Entry 6DF0 (X-ray diffraction, 2.30 A resolution); this record covers chains L and H.

Chain L:
Protein: 4G10-4D5 Antibody Light chain
Source organism: synthetic construct
Notes: antibody fragment or engineered binder
Chain sequence (248 residues; each row starts with the number of its first residue; note: 1 number in that range is skipped by the numbering (no residue carries it; nothing is unmodelled there); numbers below 1 keep their minus sign (Met-22 is residue -22)):
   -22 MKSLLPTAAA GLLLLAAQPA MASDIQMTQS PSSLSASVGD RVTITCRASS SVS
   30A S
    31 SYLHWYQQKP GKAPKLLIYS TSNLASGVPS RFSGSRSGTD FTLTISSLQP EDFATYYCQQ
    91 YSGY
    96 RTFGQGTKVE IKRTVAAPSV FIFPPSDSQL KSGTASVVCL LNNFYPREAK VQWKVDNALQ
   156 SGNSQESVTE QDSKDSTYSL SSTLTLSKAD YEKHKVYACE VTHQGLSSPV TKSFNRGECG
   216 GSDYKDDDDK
Not modelled in the structure: -22 to 0, 212-225
Disulfide bonds: Cys23-Cys88, Cys134-Cys194

Chain H:
Protein: 4G10-4D5 Antibody heavy chain
Source organism: synthetic construct
Notes: antibody fragment or engineered binder
Chain sequence (261 residues; each row starts with the number of its first residue; a row labelled like 72A-72C holds insertion residues (72A, then the next letters in order); numbers below 1 keep their minus sign (Met-25 is residue -25)):
   -25 MKKNIAFLLA SMFVFSIATN AYAEISEVQL VESGGGLVQP GGSLRLSCAA SGYTFTENTV
    35 HWVRQAPGKG LEWIGGIN
   52A P
    53 YYGGSIFSPK FKGRFTISAD
72A-72C TSK
    73 NTAYLQMNSL RAEDTAVYYC ARRAGAYY
  100A F
   101 DYWGQGTLVT VSSASTKGPS VFPLAPSSKS TSGGTAALGC LVKDYFPEPV TVSWNSGALT
   161 SGVHTFPAVL QSSGLYSLSS VVTVPSSSLG TQTYICNVNH KPSNTKVDKK VEPKSCDKTH
   221 TGGSHHHHHH
Not modelled in the structure: -25 to 0, 128-135, 215-230
Disulfide bonds: Cys22-Cys92, Cys140-Cys196

Chain L / chain H interface:
Contacting residue pairs (64):
  Ser31(L) - Ala98(H)
  Tyr32(L) - Ala98(H)
  Tyr32(L) - Tyr99(H)  hydrophobic
  His34(L) - Ala98(H)  hydrogen bond (side chain-backbone)
  His34(L) - Tyr99(H)  hydrogen bond (side chain-backbone)
  His34(L) - Tyr100(H)
  Tyr36(L) - Tyr100(H)
  Tyr36(L) - Phe100A(H)  hydrogen bond (side chain-backbone)
  Tyr36(L) - Trp103(H)  hydrophobic
  Gln38(L) - Gln39(H)  hydrogen bond
  Gln38(L) - Tyr91(H)  hydrogen bond
  Lys42(L) - Tyr91(H)  hydrogen bond (backbone-side chain)
  Ala43(L) - Tyr91(H)  hydrophobic
  Ala43(L) - Trp103(H)  hydrophobic
  Ala43(L) - Gly104(H)
  Pro44(L) - Leu45(H)  hydrophobic
  Pro44(L) - Trp103(H)
  Leu46(L) - Tyr100(H)  hydrophobic
  Leu46(L) - Phe100A(H)
  Tyr49(L) - Tyr100(H)  hydrophobic
  Ser50(L) - Ala98(H)
  Tyr87(L) - Gln39(H)  hydrogen bond
  Tyr87(L) - Lys43(H)
  Tyr87(L) - Gly44(H)
  Tyr87(L) - Leu45(H)  hydrophobic
  Gln89(L) - Tyr99(H)
  Tyr91(L) - Tyr99(H)  hydrophobic
  Tyr94(L) - Trp47(H)  hydrophobic
  Tyr94(L) - Phe59(H)
  Tyr94(L) - Pro61(H)
  Arg96(L) - His35(H)
  Arg96(L) - Trp47(H)
  Arg96(L) - Arg95(H)
  Arg96(L) - Tyr99(H)
  Arg96(L) - Phe100A(H)
  Phe98(L) - Leu45(H)
  Phe116(L) - Ala137(H)  hydrophobic
  Phe118(L) - Leu124(H)  hydrophobic
  Phe118(L) - Ala125(H)
  Phe118(L) - Ala137(H)
  Ser121(L) - Phe122(H)
  Ser121(L) - Pro123(H)
  Ser123(L) - Phe122(H)
  Gln124(L) - Phe122(H)
  Gln124(L) - Lys143(H)
  Ser131(L) - Leu141(H)
  Ser131(L) - Lys143(H)
  Val133(L) - Leu124(H)  hydrophobic
  Leu135(L) - Phe166(H)  hydrophobic
  Leu135(L) - Val181(H)  hydrophobic
  Asn137(L) - His164(H)
  Asn137(L) - Thr183(H)
  Asn138(L) - His164(H)  hydrogen bond
  Gln160(L) - Val169(H)
  Gln160(L) - Leu170(H)
  Gln160(L) - Gln171(H)
  Ser162(L) - Phe166(H)
  Ser162(L) - Pro167(H)  hydrogen bond (side chain-backbone)
  Val163(L) - Pro167(H)
  Thr164(L) - Phe166(H)
  Ser174(L) - His164(H)  hydrogen bond
  Ser174(L) - Phe166(H)
  Leu175(L) - Phe166(H)
  Ser176(L) - Phe166(H)
Also at the interface, not in a pair above, chain L (41 interface residues in all): Asp1, Gly93, Ser127, Thr129, Glu161, Thr178, Thr180
Also at the interface, not in a pair above, chain H (38 interface residues in all): Val37, Glu46, Ile58, Asp101, Leu138, Thr165, Ser179

In short:
Chain L and chain H form an interface of 41 and 38 residues respectively; the contacts include 10 hydrogen
bonds. Among the polar pairs are His34(L)-Ala98(H), His34(L)-Tyr99(H) and Tyr36(L)-Phe100A(H).
Here chain L is 4G10-4D5 Antibody Light chain and chain H is 4G10-4D5 Antibody heavy chain, both from
synthetic construct. Entry 6DF0 (anti-phosphotyrosine antibody 4G10-4D5 Fab complexed with sulfate) was
determined by X-ray diffraction (same publication as 6DEZ, 6DF1 and 6DF2).
